PDB entry 4ZL9 | X-ray diffraction, 1.70 A resolution | chain A

Chain A:
Protein: Thiol:disulfide interchange protein DsbA
From: Pseudomonas aeruginosa
Reference sequence: P0C2B2 (DSBA_PSEAE); residues 3-192 here correspond to UniProt positions 22-211 (UniProt number = residue number + 19)
Chain sequence (192 residues; numbered 1 to 192; the number before each row is that of its first residue):
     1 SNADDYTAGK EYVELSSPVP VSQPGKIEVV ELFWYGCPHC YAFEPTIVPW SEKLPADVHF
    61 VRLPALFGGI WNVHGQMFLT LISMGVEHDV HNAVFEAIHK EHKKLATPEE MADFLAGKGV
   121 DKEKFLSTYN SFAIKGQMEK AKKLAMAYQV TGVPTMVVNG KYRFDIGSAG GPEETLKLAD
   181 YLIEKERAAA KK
Disordered / not traced: 1-4, 192
Construct notes: expression tag (1-2); engineered mutation I82 (Glu101 in P0C2B2)
Cystine bridges: C37-C40
Reported in the primary citation:
  - binding site for tetraethylene glycol: E184
  - binding site for 1,2-ethanediol: H39
  - binding site for 2-(N-morpholino)-ethanesulfonic acid: H39
  - conformationally variable residues (side-chain flip): H39
  - mutagenesis - E82I: unchanged catalytic activity

Summary:
The paper reports a binding site for tetraethylene glycol at E184; E82I leaves catalytic activity unchanged.
Chain A is Thiol:disulfide interchange protein DsbA (Pseudomonas aeruginosa); the structure, Crystal structure
of Pseudomonas aeruginosa DsbA E82I: Crystal III, was determined by X-ray diffraction, deposited together with
4ZL7 and 4ZL8.
